6WCX - chains A and D; structure by X-ray diffraction, 2.89 A resolution.

[Chain A (and D)]
Molecule: Esterase family protein
Source organism: Staphylococcus aureus
Notes: EC 3.1.2.12; engineered mutation(s): N-terminal GPG from expression tag; chain D of this document is another copy of the same molecule, construct and numbering; everything in this record applies to it too
UniProt: A0A0D6GS23 (A0A0D6GS23_STAAU); residue numbers follow UniProt; this construct covers 2-253
Chain sequence (255 residues; numbered -1 to 253; the number before each row is that of its first residue; numbers below 1 keep their minus sign (Gly-1 is residue -1)):
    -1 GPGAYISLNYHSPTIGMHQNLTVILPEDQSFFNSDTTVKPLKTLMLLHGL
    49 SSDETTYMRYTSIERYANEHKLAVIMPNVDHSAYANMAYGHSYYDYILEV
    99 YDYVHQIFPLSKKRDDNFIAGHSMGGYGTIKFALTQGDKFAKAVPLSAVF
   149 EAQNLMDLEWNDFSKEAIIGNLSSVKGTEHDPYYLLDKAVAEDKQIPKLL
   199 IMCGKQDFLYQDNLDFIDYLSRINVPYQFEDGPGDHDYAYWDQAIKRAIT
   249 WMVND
Covalent attachments: heptan-1-ol (HE4) linked to Ser121
Construct notes: expression tag (-1 to 1)
Ligand contacts: heptan-1-ol (HE4): Gly47, Leu48, Met122, Val147, Asn152, Leu153, Leu156, Phe206, Leu207, His234
From the paper describing this entry:
  - binding site for heptan-1-ol: Ser121
  - conformationally variable residues (side-chain flip): Phe206

[How chain A and chain D interact]
Pairs across the interface (65):
  Pro0(A) with His9(D)
  Gly1(A) with Asn7(D); Tyr8(D); His9(D)
  Ala2(A) with Asn7(D); Tyr8(D), hydrophobic; Tyr101(D)
  Tyr3(A) with Ser5(D); Leu6(D); Asn7(D), hydrogen bond (backbone-backbone)
  Ile4(A) with Ile4(D), hydrophobic; Ser5(D); Leu6(D), hydrophobic
  Ser5(A) with Tyr3(D); Ile4(D); Ser5(D), hydrogen bond (backbone-backbone)
  Leu6(A) with Tyr3(D); Ile4(D), hydrophobic
  Asn7(A) with Gly1(D); Ala2(D); Tyr3(D), hydrogen bond (backbone-backbone)
  Tyr8(A) with Gly1(D); Ala2(D), hydrophobic; Glu25(D); Phe30(D), hydrophobic
  His9(A) with Pro0(D); Gly1(D); Glu25(D), hydrogen bond (backbone-side chain)
  Pro11(A) with Phe30(D)
  Glu25(A) with Tyr8(D); His9(D), hydrogen bond (side chain-backbone)
  Ser28(A) with Gln104(D), hydrogen bond (backbone-side chain)
  Phe29(A) with Asp100(D); Tyr101(D); Gln104(D); Ile105(D), hydrophobic
  Phe30(A) with Tyr8(D), hydrophobic; Pro11(D); Glu97(D); Asp100(D); Tyr101(D), hydrophobic
  Asn31(A) with Gln104(D), hydrogen bond (backbone-side chain)
  Ser32(A) with Asp100(D), hydrogen bond
  Thr34(A) with Gln104(D), hydrogen bond (backbone-side chain)
  Val36(A) with Gln104(D)
  Glu97(A) with Phe30(D)
  Asp100(A) with Phe29(D); Phe30(D); Ser32(D)
  Tyr101(A) with Ala2(D); Phe29(D); Phe30(D), hydrophobic
  Gln104(A) with Ser28(D), hydrogen bond (side chain-backbone); Phe29(D); Asn31(D), hydrogen bond (side chain-backbone); Thr34(D), hydrogen bond (side chain-backbone); Val36(D)
  Ile105(A) with Leu23(D), hydrophobic; Phe29(D), hydrophobic; Ile105(D); Phe106(D); Pro107(D)
  Phe106(A) with Ile105(D); Phe106(D), hydrophobic
  Pro107(A) with Ile105(D)
Also at the interface, not in a pair above, chain A (27 interface residues in all): Leu23

[Summary]
Chain A and chain D each contribute 27 residues to their interface; the contacts include 12 hydrogen bonds.
Polar pairs include His9(A)-Glu25(D), Ser28(A)-Gln104(D) and Asn31(A)-Gln104(D). Covalently linked
heptan-1-ol: at Ser121(A). The paper reports a binding site for heptan-1-ol at Ser121(A); conformational
variability at Phe206(A).
Both chains are Esterase family protein (Staphylococcus aureus). Entry 6WCX (FphF, Staphylococcus aureus
fluorophosphonate-binding serine hydrolases F, substrate bound) was determined by X-ray diffraction together
with 6VH9, 6VHD and 6VHE from the same study.
